Entry 6IGM (electron microscopy, 4.00 A resolution); this record covers chains D and H of the 9 polymer chains in the assembly.

# Chain D
Molecule: RuvB-like 2
Source organism: Homo sapiens
Notes: EC 3.6.4.12
UniProt: Q9Y230 (RUVB2_HUMAN); numbering as in UniProt (aligned over 1-463)
Amino-acid sequence (463 residues; each row starts with the number of its first residue):
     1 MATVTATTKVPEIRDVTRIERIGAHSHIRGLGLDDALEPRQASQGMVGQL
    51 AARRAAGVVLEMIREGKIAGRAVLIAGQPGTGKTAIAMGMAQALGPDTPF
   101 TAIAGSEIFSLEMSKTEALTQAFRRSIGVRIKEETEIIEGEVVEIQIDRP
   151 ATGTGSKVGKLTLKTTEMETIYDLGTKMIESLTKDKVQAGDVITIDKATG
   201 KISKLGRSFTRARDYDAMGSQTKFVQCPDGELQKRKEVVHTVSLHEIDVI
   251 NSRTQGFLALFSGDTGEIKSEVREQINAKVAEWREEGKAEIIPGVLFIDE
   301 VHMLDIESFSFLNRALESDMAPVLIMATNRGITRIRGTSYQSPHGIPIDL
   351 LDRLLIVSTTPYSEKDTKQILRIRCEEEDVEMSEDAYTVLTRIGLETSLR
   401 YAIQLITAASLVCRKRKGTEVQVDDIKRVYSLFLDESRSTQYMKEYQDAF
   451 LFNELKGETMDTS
Disordered / not traced: 1-17, 147-158, 211-231, 262-264, 450-463
UniProt features mapped onto this chain:
  - binding site (ATP): G77 to T84
  - modified residue: A2 (N-acetylalanine), S437 (Phosphoserine)
  - cross-link (Glycyl lysine isopeptide (Lys-Gly)): K9 (interchain with G-Cter in SUMO2), K444 (interchain with G-Cter in SUMO2), K456 (interchain with G-Cter in SUMO2)
  - mutagenesis: K83 (K83M: No effect on interaction with NOPCHAP1), D299 (D299N: Abolishes ATPase activity), E300 (E300Q: Reduces ATPase activity. Decreases interaction with NOPCHAP1. No effect on formation of RUVBL1-RUVBL2 heteromeric complex)

# Chain H
Molecule: Helicase SRCAP
Source organism: Homo sapiens
Notes: EC 3.6.4.-
UniProt: Q6ZRS2 (SRCAP_HUMAN); numbering as in UniProt (aligned over 1-3230)
Amino-acid sequence (3230 residues; each row starts with the number of its first residue):
     1 MQSSPSPAHPQLPVLQTQMVSDGMTGSNPVSPASSSSPASSGAGGISPQH
    51 IAQDSSLDGPPGPPDGATVPLEGFSLSQAADLANKGPKWEKSHAEIAEQA
   101 KHEAEIETRIAELRKEGFWSLKRLPKVPEPPRPKGHWDYLCEEMQWLSAD
   151 FAQERRWKRGVARKVVRMVIRHHEEQRQKEERARREEQAKLRRIASTMAK
   201 DVRQFWSNVEKVVQFKQQSRLEEKRKKALDLHLDFIVGQTEKYSDLLSQS
   251 LNQPLTSSKAGSSPCLGSSSAASSPPPPASRLDDEDGDFQPQEDEEEDDE
   301 ETIEVEEQQEGNDAEAQRREIELLRREGELPLEELLRSLPPQLLEGPSSP
   351 SQTPSSHDSDTRDGPEEGAEEEPPQVLEIKPPPSAVTQRNKQPWHPDEDD
   401 EEFTANEEEAEDEEDTIAAEEQLEGEVDHAMELSELAREGELSMEELLQQ
   451 YAGAYAPGSGSSEDEDEDEVDANSSDCEPEGPVEAEEPPQEDSSSQSDSV
   501 EDRSEDEEDEHSEEEETSGSSASEESESEESEDAQSQSQADEEEEDDDFG
   551 VEYLLARDEEQSEADAGSGPPTPGPTTLGPKKEITDIAAAAESLQPKGYT
   601 LATTQVKTPIPLLLRGQLREYQHIGLDWLVTMYEKKLNGILADEMGLGKT
   651 IQTISLLAHLACEKGNWGPHLIIVPTSVMLNWEMELKRWCPSFKILTYYG
   701 AQKERKLKRQGWTKPNAFHVCITSYKLVLQDHQAFRRKNWRYLILDEAQN
   751 IKNFKSQRWQSLLNFNSQRRLLLTGTPLQNSLMELWSLMHFLMPHVFQSH
   801 REFKEWFSNPLTGMIEGSQEYNEGLVKRLHKVLRPFLLRRVKVDVEKQMP
   851 KKYEHVIRCRLSKRQRCLYDDFMAQTTTKETLATGHFMSVINILMQLRKV
   901 CNHPNLFDPRPVTSPFITPGICFSTASLVLRATDVHPLQRIDMGRFDLIG
   951 LEGRVSRYEADTFLPRHRLSRRVLLEVATAPDPPPRPKPVKMKVNRMLQP
  1001 VPKQEGRTVVVVNNPRAPLGPVPVRPPPGPELSAQPTPGPVPQVLPASLM
  1051 VSASPAGPPLIPASRPPGPVLLPPLQPNSGSLPQVLPSPLGVLSGTSRPP
  1101 TPTLSLKPTPPAPVRLSPAPPPGSSSLLKPLTVPPGYTFPPAAATTTSTT
  1151 TATATTTAVPAPTPAPQRLILSPDMQARLPSGEVVSIGQLASLAQRPVAN
  1201 AGGSKPLTFQIQGNKLTLTGAQVRQLAVGQPRPLQRNVVHLVSAGGQHHL
  1251 ISQPAHVALIQAVAPTPGPTPVSVLPSSTPSTTPAPTGLSLPLAANQVPP
  1301 TMVNNTGVVKIVVRQAPRDGLTPVPPLAPAPRPPSSGLPAVLNPRPTLTP
  1351 GRLPTPTLGTARAPMPTPTLVRPLLKLVHSPSPEVSASAPGAAPLTISSP
  1401 LHVPSSLPGPASSPMPIPNSSPLASPVSSTVSVPLSSSLPISVPTTLPAP
  1451 ASAPLTIPISAPLTVSASGPALLTSVTPPLAPVVPAAPGPPSLAPSGASP
  1501 SASALTLGLATAPSLSSSQTPGHPLLLAPTSSHVPGLNSTVAPACSPVLV
  1551 PASALASPFPSAPNPAPAQASLLAPASSASQALATPLAPMAAPQTAILAP
  1601 SPAPPLAPLPVLAPSPGAAPVLASSQTPVPVMAPSSTPGTSLASASPVPA
  1651 PTPVLAPSSTQTMLPAPVPSPLPSPASTQTLALAPALAPTLGGSSPSQTL
  1701 SLGTGNPQGPFPTQTLSLTPASSLVPTPAQTLSLAPGPPLGPTQTLSLAP
  1751 APPLAPASPVGPAPAHTLTLAPASSSASLLAPASVQTLTLSPAPVPTLGP
  1801 AAAQTLALAPASTQSPASQASSLVVSASGAAPLPVTMVSRLPVSKDEPDT
  1851 LTLRSGPPSPPSTATSFGGPRPRRQPPPPPRSPFYLDSLEEKRKRQRSER
  1901 LERIFQLSEAHGALAPVYGTEVLDFCTLPQPVASPIGPRSPGPSHPTFWT
  1951 YTEAAHRAVLFPQQRLDQLSEIIERFIFVMPPVEAPPPSLHACHPPPWLA
  2001 PRQAAFQEQLASELWPRARPLHRIVCNMRTQFPDLRLIQYDCGKLQTLAV
  2051 LLRQLKAEGHRVLIFTQMTRMLDVLEQFLTYHGHLYLRLDGSTRVEQRQA
  2101 LMERFNADKRIFCFILSTRSGGVGVNLTGADTVVFYDSDWNPTMDAQAQD
  2151 RCHRIGQTRDVHIYRLISERTVEENILKKANQKRMLGDMAIEGGNFTTAY
  2201 FKQQTIRELFDMPLEEPSSSSVPSAPEEEEETVASKQTHILEQALCRAED
  2251 EEDIRAATQAKAEQVAELAEFNENDGFPAGEGEEAGRPGAEDEEMSRAEQ
  2301 EIAALVEQLTPIERYAMKFLEASLEEVSREELKQAEEQVEAARKDLDQAK
  2351 EEVFRLPQEEEEGPGAGDESSCGTGGGTHRRSKKAKAPERPGTRVSERLR
  2401 GARAETQGANHTPVISAHQTRSTTTPPRCSPARERVPRPAPRPRPTPASA
  2451 PAAIPALVPVPVSAPVPISAPNPITILPVHILPSPPPPSQIPPCSSPACT
  2501 PPPACTPPPAHTPPPAQTCLVTPSSPLLLGPPSVPISASVTNLPLGLRPE
  2551 AELCAQALASPESLELASVASSETSSLSLVPPKDLLPVAVEILPVSEKNL
  2601 SLTPSAPSLTLEAGSIPNGQEQEAPDSAEGTTLTVLPEGEELPLCVSESN
  2651 GLELPPSAASDEPLQEPLEADRTSEELTEAKTPTSSPEKPQELVTAEVAA
  2701 PSTSSSATSSPEGPSPARPPRRRTSADVEIRGQGTGRPGQPPGPKVLRKL
  2751 PGRLVTVVEEKELVRRRRQQRGAASTLVPGVSETSASPGSPSVRSMSGPE
  2801 SSPPIGGPCEAAPSSSLPTPPQQPFIARRHIELGVTGGGSPENGDGALLA
  2851 ITPPAVKRRRGRPPKKNRSPADAGRGVDEAPSSTLKGKTNGADPVPGPET
  2901 LIVADPVLEPQLIPGPQPLGPQPVHRPNPLLSPVEKRRRGRPPKARDLPI
  2951 PGTISSAGDGNSESRTQPPPHPSPLTPLPPLLVCPTATVANTVTTVTIST
  3001 SPPKRKRGRPPKNPPSPRPSQLPVLDRDSTSVLESCGLGRRRQPQGQGES
  3051 EGSSSDEDGSRPLTRLARLRLEAEGMRGRKSGGSMVVAVIQDDLDLADSG
  3101 PGGLELTPPVVSLTPKLRSTRLRPGSLVPPLETEKLPRKRAGAPVGGSPG
  3151 LAKRGRLQPPSPLGPEGSVEESEAEASGEEEEGDGTPRRRPGPRRLVGTT
  3201 NQGDQRILRSSAPPSLAGPAVSHRGRKAKT
Disordered / not traced: 1-850, 875-892, 975-1899, 1941-1958, 2154-2159, 2191-3230
UniProt features mapped onto this chain:
  - DNA-binding region: K2857 to S2869 (A.T hook 1), K2936 to L2948 (A.T hook 2), K3004 to S3016 (A.T hook 3)
  - binding site (ATP): D643 to T650
  - modified residue: S1172 (Phosphoserine)
  - natural variant: Q392 to T3230 (deletion: In DEHMBA), R840 to T3230 (deletion: In DEHMBA), S1278 to T3230 (deletion: In DEHMBA), L1642 to T3230 (deletion: In DEHMBA), R2070 to T3230 (deletion: In DEHMBA), R2435 to T3230 (deletion: In FLHS), R2444 to T3230 (deletion: In FLHS)

# Interface between chain D and chain H
Pairs across the interface - 19 pairs, chain D then chain H:
  K132(D) with Y2040(H)
  E133(D) with R2036(H), salt bridge
  E134(D) with R2036(H), salt bridge
  R235(D) with R2053(H)
  E246(D) with P1982(H)
  V249(D) with V1983(H), hydrophobic
  I250(D) with P1982(H); E1984(H)
  R253(D) with R2029(H)
  Q255(D) with I1977(H); V1979(H)
  G256(D) with R1975(H)
  F257(D) with E1971(H)
  L260(D) with E1971(H)
  K279(D) with E1984(H)
  W283(D) with P1981(H); E1984(H)
  E286(D) with L2037(H); Y2040(H)
Also at the interface, not in a pair above, chain D (17 interface residues in all): Y172, H240
Also at the interface, not in a pair above, chain H (17 interface residues in all): S1970, F1978, N2027, R2110

# Overview
Chain D and chain H each contribute 17 residues to their interface; the contacts include 2 salt bridges. Polar
contacts include E133(D)-R2036(H) and E134(D)-R2036(H).
Chain D is RuvB-like 2 and chain H is Helicase SRCAP, both from Homo sapiens; the structure, Cryo-EM Structure
of Human SRCAP Complex, was determined by electron microscopy.
